4KIS - chains A and F of the 3 polymer chains in the assembly; structure by X-ray diffraction, 3.20 A resolution.

== Chain A ==
Molecule: Putative integrase [Bacteriophage A118]
From: Listeria innocua
Notes: fragment: C-terminal domain
UniProtKB: Q928V6 (Q928V6_LISIN); residue numbers follow UniProt; this construct covers 133-452
Chain sequence (328 residues; row label = number of the first residue in the row):
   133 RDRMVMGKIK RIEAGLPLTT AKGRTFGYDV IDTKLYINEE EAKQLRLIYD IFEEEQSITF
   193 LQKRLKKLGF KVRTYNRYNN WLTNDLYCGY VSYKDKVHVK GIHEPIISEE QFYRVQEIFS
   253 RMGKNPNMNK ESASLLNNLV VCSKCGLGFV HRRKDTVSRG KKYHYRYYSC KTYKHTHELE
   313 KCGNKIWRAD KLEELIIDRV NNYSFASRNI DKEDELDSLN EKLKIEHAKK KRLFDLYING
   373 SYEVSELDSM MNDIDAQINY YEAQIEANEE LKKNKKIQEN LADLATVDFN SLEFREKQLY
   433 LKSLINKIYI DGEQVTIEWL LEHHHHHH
Not modelled in the structure: 133, 348-349, 408-417
Differences from the reference sequence: expression tag (453-460)
Bound ions: Zn2+ site 1: Cys274, Lys276, Cys277, Cys302, Cys314; Ca2+ near Asn334 (its only coordinating residue here); Zn2+ site 2: His455, His457, His459 (shared with 1 residue of chain D); Zn2+ site 3: His458 (shared with 1 residue of chain D)
From the paper describing this entry:
  - Zn2+ coordination: Cys274, Cys277, Cys302, Cys314
  - binding site for the 26-nt DNA strand (chain F): Met136, Asn208, Asn259, Asp287, Thr288

== Chain F ==
Molecule: 26-nt DNA strand
Notes: fragment: attP left half site bottom strand
Sequence (26 nucleotides; numbered -1 to 24; the number before each row is that of its first residue; numbers below 1 keep their minus sign (DC-1 is residue -1)):
    -1 CCAACGAGAG AAAACGAGGA ACTAAA

== Interface between chain A and chain F ==
Residue-residue contacts (38; chain A residue first):
  Met136(A) with DA1(F), base contact
  Leu150(A) with DG4(F), phosphate contact
  Gly155(A) with DA7(F), sugar contact
  Arg156(A) with DA5(F), base contact; DG6(F), base contact; DA7(F), sugar contact
  Thr206(A) with DG8(F), phosphate contact
  Asn208(A) with DA9(F), base contact; DA10(F), base contact
  Arg209(A) with DA7(F), salt bridge to the phosphate; DG8(F), phosphate contact
  Asn212(A) with DG6(F), sugar contact; DA7(F), hydrogen bond to the phosphate
  Trp213(A) with DA7(F), phosphate contact
  Tyr225(A) with DG4(F), sugar contact; DA5(F), phosphate contact
  Lys226(A) with DG4(F), phosphate contact; DA5(F), hydrogen bond to the phosphate
  Pro258(A) with DA15(F), sugar contact
  Asn259(A) with DG14(F), hydrogen bond to the base; DA15(F), hydrogen bond to the sugar
  Lys262(A) with DG14(F), base contact
  Ser264(A) with DG16(F), sugar contact; DG17(F), sugar contact
  Ser266(A) with DG16(F), hydrogen bond to the phosphate
  Asn269(A) with DG16(F), phosphate contact
  Asn270(A) with DA15(F), sugar contact
  Val282(A) with DG16(F), phosphate contact
  His283(A) with DG16(F), hydrogen bond to the phosphate; DG17(F), salt bridge to the phosphate
  Arg284(A) with DG17(F), phosphate contact
  Arg285(A) with DG17(F), salt bridge to the phosphate; DA18(F), phosphate contact
  Lys286(A) with DA19(F), base contact
  Asp287(A) with DC20(F), base contact
  Thr288(A) with DT21(F), hydrogen bond to the base
  Lys303(A) with DA15(F), salt bridge to the phosphate
  Lys306(A) with DG16(F), hydrogen bond to the base
Interface residues without a listed pair, chain A (32 interface residues in all): Val137, Thr151, Asn216, Ala265, Phe281
Interface residues without a listed pair, chain F (18 interface residues in all): DC3, DA22

== In short ==
Chain A and chain F form an interface of 32 and 18 residues respectively; the contacts include 8 hydrogen
bonds and 4 salt bridges. Among the polar pairs are Asn259(A)-DG14(F), Thr288(A)-DT21(F) and
Lys306(A)-DG16(F). The paper reports a binding site for the 26-nt DNA strand (chain F) at Met136(A), Asn208(A)
and Asn259(A) among others; Zn2+ coordination by Cys274(A), Cys277(A) and Cys302(A) among others.
Chain A is Putative integrase [Bacteriophage A118] (Listeria innocua) and chain F is a 26-nt DNA strand; the
structure, Crystal Structure of a LSR-DNA Complex, was determined by X-ray diffraction.
